4Z7B - chains A and D of the 3 polymer chains in the assembly; structure by X-ray diffraction, 2.02 A resolution.

# Chain A
Name: G/T mismatch-specific thymine DNA glycosylase
Source organism: Homo sapiens
Notes: EC 3.2.2.29
UniProtKB: Q13569 (TDG_HUMAN); residue numbers follow UniProt; this construct covers 111-308
Amino-acid sequence (204 residues; each row starts with the number of its first residue):
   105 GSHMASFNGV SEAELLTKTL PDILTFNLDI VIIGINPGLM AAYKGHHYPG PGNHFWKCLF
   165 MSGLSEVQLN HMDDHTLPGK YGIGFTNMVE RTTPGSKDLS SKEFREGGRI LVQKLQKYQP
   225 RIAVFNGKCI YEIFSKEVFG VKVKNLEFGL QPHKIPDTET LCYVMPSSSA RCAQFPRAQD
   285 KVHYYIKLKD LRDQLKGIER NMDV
Unresolved in the structure: 105-110, 304-308
Construct notes: expression tag (105-110)
Curated features (UniProtKB/Swiss-Prot):
  - cross-link: Lys248 (Glycyl lysine isopeptide (Lys-Gly) (interchain with G-Cter in SUMO2))

# Chain D
Molecule: 28-nt DNA strand
Sequence (28 nucleotides; each row starts with the number of its first residue):
     1 AGCTGTCCAT CGCTCAXGTA CAGAGCTG
Modified residues: ORP (2-deoxy-5-phosphono-ribose) at position 17

# Interface between chain A and chain D
Residue-residue contacts (32):
  Ile139(A) with ORP_17(D), base contact; DG18(D), sugar contact
  Asn140(A) with ORP_17(D), base contact
  Gly142(A) with ORP_17(D), base contact
  Gly154(A) with ORP_17(D), base contact
  Asn157(A) with ORP_17(D), base contact
  Thr197(A) with ORP_17(D), base contact
  Gly199(A) with ORP_17(D), base contact
  Ser200(A) with ORP_17(D), base contact; DG18(D), hydrogen bond to the phosphate
  Lys201(A) with DG18(D), base contact; DT19(D), hydrogen bond to the base
  Gly231(A) with DT19(D), phosphate contact
  Lys232(A) with DT19(D), hydrogen bond to the phosphate; DA20(D), salt bridge to the phosphate
  Cys233(A) with DT19(D), hydrogen bond to the phosphate
  Phe252(A) with DA20(D), phosphate contact
  Pro270(A) with DT19(D), phosphate contact
  Ser271(A) with DG18(D), phosphate contact; DT19(D), hydrogen bond to the phosphate
  Ser273(A) with DA16(D), sugar contact; ORP_17(D), base contact; DG18(D), hydrogen bond to the phosphate
  Ala274(A) with DA16(D), base contact
  Arg275(A) with DA16(D), salt bridge to the phosphate; DG18(D), salt bridge to the phosphate
  Cys276(A) with DG18(D), base contact; DT19(D), sugar contact
  Ala277(A) with DG18(D), base contact
  Gln278(A) with DG18(D), hydrogen bond to the base; DT19(D), hydrogen bond to the base; DA20(D), hydrogen bond to the sugar
Other interface residues (no listed pair), chain A (24 interface residues in all): Pro141, Pro198, Met269
Other interface residues (no listed pair), chain D (6 interface residues in all): DC15

# Summary
Chain A and chain D form an interface of 24 and 6 residues respectively, with 9 hydrogen bonds and 3 salt
bridges. Among the polar pairs are Lys201(A)-DT19(D), Gln278(A)-DG18(D) and Gln278(A)-DT19(D).
Here chain A is G/T mismatch-specific thymine DNA glycosylase (Homo sapiens) and chain D is a 28-nt DNA
strand. Entry 4Z7B (Structure of the enzyme-product complex resulting from TDG action on a GfC mismatch) was
determined by X-ray diffraction together with 4Z3A, 4Z47, 4Z7Z and 4XEG from the same study.
